PDB entry 6IKI | X-ray diffraction, 2.20 A resolution | chains A and B

== Chain A (and B) ==
Molecule: YfiB
Source organism: Pseudomonas aeruginosa (strain ATCC 15692 / DSM 22644 / CIP 104116 / JCM 14847 / LMG 12228 / 1C / PRS 101 / PAO1)
Notes: chain B of this document is another copy of the same molecule, construct and numbering; everything in this record applies to it too
UniProt: Q9I4L6 (Q9I4L6_PSEAE); residues 1-168 here = UniProt positions 1-168
Chain sequence (168 residues; row label = number of the first residue in the row):
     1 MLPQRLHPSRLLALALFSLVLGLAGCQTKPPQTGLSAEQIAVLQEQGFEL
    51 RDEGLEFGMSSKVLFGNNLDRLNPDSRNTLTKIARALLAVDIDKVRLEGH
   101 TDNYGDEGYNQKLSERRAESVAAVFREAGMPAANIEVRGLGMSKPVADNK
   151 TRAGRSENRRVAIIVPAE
Not modelled in the structure: 1-34 (chain B: 1-33)
Construct notes: engineered mutation Leu55 (Trp in Q9I4L6)
UniProt features mapped onto this chain:
  - lipidation: Cys26 (N-palmitoyl cysteine)
  - mutagenesis: Leu43 (L43P: Is predominantly a monomer. Shows a much higher peptidoglycan-binding affinity. Forms a stable complex with YfiR), Phe48 (F48S: Exists as a mixture of monomer and dimer in solution. Crystallizes as a dimer), Met59 (M59A: Weakens but does not abolish the interaction with YfiR), Arg96 (R96A: Weakens but does not abolish the interaction with YfiR), Asp102 (D102A: Cannot sequester YfiR at the outer membrane; when associated with A-105), Gly105 (G105A: Cannot sequester YfiR at the outer membrane; when associated with A-102)

== Interface between chain A and chain B ==
Contacting residue pairs - 25 pairs, chain A then chain B:
  Asn67(A) with Arg116(B), hydrogen bond (backbone-side chain)
  Asn68(A) with Asp70(B); Arg116(B)
  Leu69(A) with Leu69(B), hydrophobic; Asp70(B), hydrogen bond (backbone-side chain); Leu113(B), hydrophobic
  Asp70(A) with Asn68(B); Leu69(B), hydrogen bond (side chain-backbone); Asp70(B), hydrogen bond (backbone-side chain); Arg71(B), hydrogen bond (side chain-backbone)
  Arg71(A) with Asp70(B), hydrogen bond (backbone-side chain); Arg71(B); Glu119(B); Ser120(B), hydrogen bond; Ala123(B)
  Arg77(A) with Arg77(B); Glu127(B), salt bridge
  Tyr109(A) with Tyr109(B), hydrogen bond
  Leu113(A) with Leu69(B), hydrophobic
  Arg116(A) with Asn67(B); Asn68(B)
  Glu119(A) with Arg71(B)
  Ser120(A) with Arg71(B), hydrogen bond
  Ala123(A) with Arg71(B)
  Glu127(A) with Pro74(B)

== In short ==
13 residues of chain A face 14 of chain B across their interface, with 9 hydrogen bonds and 1 salt bridge.
Among the polar pairs are Arg77(A)-Glu127(B), Asn67(A)-Arg116(B) and Leu69(A)-Asp70(B). From UniProt: 6
mutagenesis sites on chain A.
Both chains are YfiB (Pseudomonas aeruginosa (strain ATCC 15692 / DSM 22644 / CIP 104116 / JCM 14847 / LMG
12228 / 1C / PRS 101 / PAO1)). Entry 6IKI (Crystal structure of YfiB(W55L)) was determined by X-ray
diffraction together with 6IKK from the same study.
